Entry 5JCU (X-ray diffraction, 1.93 A resolution); this record covers chains A and B.

# Chain A (and B)
Molecule: Glutathione S-transferase A1
From: Homo sapiens
Notes: EC 2.5.1.18; chain B of this document is another copy of the same molecule, construct and numbering; everything in this record applies to it too
UniProt: P08263 (GSTA1_HUMAN); residues 2-222 here = UniProt positions 2-222
Sequence (221 residues; numbered 2 to 222; the number before each row is that of its first residue):
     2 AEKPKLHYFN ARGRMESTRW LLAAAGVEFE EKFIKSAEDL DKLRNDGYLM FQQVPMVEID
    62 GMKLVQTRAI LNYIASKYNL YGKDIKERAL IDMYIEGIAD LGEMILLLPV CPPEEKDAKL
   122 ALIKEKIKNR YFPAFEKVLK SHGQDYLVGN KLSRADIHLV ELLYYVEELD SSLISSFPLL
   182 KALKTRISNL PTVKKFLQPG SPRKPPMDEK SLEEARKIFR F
Modified residues: Cys112 (S-[(2-phenylethyl)carbamothioyl]-L-cysteine; 6M6)
UniProt features mapped onto this chain:
  - binding site (glutathione): Tyr9, Arg45, Gln54, Val55, Gln67, Thr68
  - modified residue: Ala2 (N-acetylalanine), Lys4 (N6-succinyllysine)
Residues lining bound ligands: GVX (L-gamma-glutamyl-S-[(2-phenylethyl)carbamothioyl]-L-cysteinylglycine): Tyr9, Phe10, Gly14, Arg15, Arg45, Gln54, Val55, Pro56, Gln67, Thr68, Leu107, Leu108, Pro110, Val111, Met208, Leu213, Phe220, Phe222
What the authors report for this chain:
  - binding site for GVX: Phe10, Leu107, Leu108, Val111, Met208, Leu213, Phe220, Phe222

# How chain A and chain B interact
Pairs across the interface - 70 pairs, chain A then chain B:
  Arg45(A) - Arg131(B)
  Met51(A) - Met94(B)  hydrophobic
  Met51(A) - Tyr95(B)  hydrophobic
  Met51(A) - Ala135(B)
  Met51(A) - Phe136(B)  hydrophobic
  Met51(A) - Val139(B)  hydrophobic
  Phe52(A) - Met94(B)
  Phe52(A) - Tyr95(B)
  Phe52(A) - Gly98(B)
  Phe52(A) - Arg131(B)  hydrogen bond (backbone-side chain)
  Phe52(A) - Tyr132(B)  hydrophobic
  Phe52(A) - Ala135(B)  hydrophobic
  Phe52(A) - Phe136(B)  hydrophobic
  Gln54(A) - Arg131(B)
  Asp61(A) - Lys87(B)  hydrogen bond (backbone-side chain)
  Met63(A) - Ala90(B)  hydrophobic
  Lys64(A) - Met94(B)
  Leu65(A) - Ala90(B)  hydrophobic
  Val66(A) - Met94(B)
  Gln67(A) - Met94(B)
  Gln67(A) - Glu97(B)  hydrogen bond (side chain-backbone)
  Gln67(A) - Gly98(B)
  Gln67(A) - Asp101(B)  hydrogen bond
  Arg69(A) - Arg69(B)
  Arg69(A) - Glu97(B)  salt bridge
  Ala70(A) - Asp93(B)
  Ala70(A) - Met94(B)
  Asn73(A) - Tyr82(B)
  Asn73(A) - Arg89(B)
  Asn73(A) - Asp93(B)  hydrogen bond
  Tyr74(A) - Ile86(B)  hydrophobic
  Tyr74(A) - Lys87(B)
  Ser77(A) - Ile86(B)
  Ser77(A) - Arg89(B)
  Lys78(A) - Ile86(B)
  Tyr82(A) - Asn73(B)
  Tyr82(A) - Arg89(B)  hydrogen bond
  Ile86(A) - Tyr74(B)  hydrophobic
  Ile86(A) - Ser77(B)
  Lys87(A) - Asp61(B)
  Lys87(A) - Tyr74(B)
  Arg89(A) - Asn73(B)
  Arg89(A) - Ser77(B)  hydrogen bond
  Arg89(A) - Tyr82(B)  hydrogen bond
  Arg89(A) - Arg89(B)
  Ala90(A) - Met63(B)  hydrophobic
  Asp93(A) - Ala70(B)
  Asp93(A) - Asn73(B)  hydrogen bond
  Met94(A) - Met51(B)  hydrophobic
  Met94(A) - Phe52(B)
  Met94(A) - Lys64(B)
  Met94(A) - Leu65(B)  hydrophobic
  Met94(A) - Val66(B)
  Met94(A) - Gln67(B)
  Met94(A) - Ala70(B)
  Tyr95(A) - Met51(B)  hydrophobic
  Glu97(A) - Gln67(B)
  Glu97(A) - Arg69(B)  salt bridge
  Gly98(A) - Phe52(B)
  Gly98(A) - Gln67(B)
  Asp101(A) - Gln67(B)  hydrogen bond
  Arg131(A) - Arg45(B)
  Arg131(A) - Phe52(B)  hydrogen bond (side chain-backbone)
  Arg131(A) - Gln53(B)
  Arg131(A) - Gln54(B)
  Tyr132(A) - Phe52(B)  hydrophobic
  Ala135(A) - Met51(B)
  Ala135(A) - Phe52(B)  hydrophobic
  Phe136(A) - Phe52(B)  hydrophobic
  Val139(A) - Met51(B)  hydrophobic
Interface residues without a listed pair, chain A (33 interface residues in all): Gln53
Interface residues without a listed pair, chain B (33 interface residues in all): Lys78

# Overview
Chain A and chain B each contribute 33 residues to their interface, with 11 hydrogen bonds and 2 salt bridges.
Among the polar pairs are Arg69(A)-Glu97(B), Phe52(A)-Arg131(B) and Asp61(A)-Lys87(B). Chain A binds compound
GVX. From UniProt: 6 glutathione-binding residues on chain A. From the paper: a binding site for GVX at
Phe10(A), Leu107(A) and Leu108(A) among others.
Chain A and chain B are both Glutathione S-transferase A1 (Homo sapiens); the structure, Crystal Structure of
hGSTA1-1 with Glutathione Adduct of Phenethyl Isothiocyanate and Cystein Adduct of Phenethyl Isothiocyanate,
was determined by X-ray diffraction together with 5JCW from the same study.
